6TDW - chains A and H of the 7 polymer chains in the assembly; structure by electron microscopy, 3.80 A resolution.

# Chain A
Protein: ATPTB1
Source organism: Euglena gracilis
Sequence (487 residues; each row starts with the number of its first residue):
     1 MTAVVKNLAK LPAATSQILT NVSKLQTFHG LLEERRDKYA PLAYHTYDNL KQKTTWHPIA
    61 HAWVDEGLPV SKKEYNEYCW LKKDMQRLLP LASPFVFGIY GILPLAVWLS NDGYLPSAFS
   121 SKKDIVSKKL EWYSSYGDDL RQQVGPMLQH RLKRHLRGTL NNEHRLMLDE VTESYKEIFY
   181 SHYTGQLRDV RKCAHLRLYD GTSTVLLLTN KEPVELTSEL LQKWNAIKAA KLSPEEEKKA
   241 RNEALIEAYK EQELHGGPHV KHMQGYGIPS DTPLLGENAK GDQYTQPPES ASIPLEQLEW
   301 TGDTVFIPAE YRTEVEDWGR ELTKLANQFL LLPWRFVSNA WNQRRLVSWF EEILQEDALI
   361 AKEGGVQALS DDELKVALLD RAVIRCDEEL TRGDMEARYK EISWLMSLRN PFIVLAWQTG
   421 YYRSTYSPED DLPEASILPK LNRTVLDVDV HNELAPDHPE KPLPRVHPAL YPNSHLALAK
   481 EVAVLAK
Not modelled in the structure: 1-462

# Chain H
Protein: subunit d
Source organism: Euglena gracilis
Sequence (476 residues; numbered 1 to 476; the number before each row is that of its first residue):
     1 MMRRACRIIR PSHVRGVSGV APTIYLRSKA ALPATSTTDV RPQLYALQRF AKAQLKTATE
    61 AERAAIEADI ARYQEYLDSD LEKLKQDVAE DTAKKQKLIP LLDRYPDVPI EKIPEHANVL
   121 LKKIDACLEI LSKDIGEVTD AEAHEMYFET SKFQILHIYT GCVASFPEGD VPPGAVECLP
   181 GQVIRTKVNG EDVMLEIDEV DPGYQVCWFK PDVPLPENAE ILWSYPYEPT AALPTGTTWE
   241 EGQANVLIPA EPTPEAAVWP PTPVTNVYAP MAEKLALKSN PELKVLFKEA LLQPAKLLPL
   301 DVDYQCSHDR EVVEAKRDRY LTALVEAEQA PPLPFTPDVL QLQLEHNVLK GELIDRLRAL
   361 EYTIVTEQLQ ARLHERRLRG DVIDEWEELD YHPLVRDDTY LAIDFGDPTF GRYIWKLFPH
   421 TDGDEECMFK DTRLDVLPPQ VNPLNAILAQ HTAQTPVHRS LEKRLWTEVR ATAVSE
Not modelled in the structure: 1-16, 126-258, 360-437

# Interface between chain A and chain H
Pairs across the interface (15; chain A residue first):
  Pro464(A) - Val441(H)
  Pro464(A) - Pro443(H)
  Arg465(A) - Glu352(H)
  His467(A) - Leu102(H)
  Ala469(A) - Leu102(H)  hydrophobic
  Ala469(A) - Leu344(H)
  Leu470(A) - Glu345(H)
  Leu470(A) - Val348(H)  hydrophobic
  Leu470(A) - Leu444(H)
  Tyr471(A) - Ile447(H)  hydrophobic
  Pro472(A) - Ile447(H)
  Pro472(A) - Leu448(H)  hydrophobic
  His475(A) - Lys95(H)
  Val482(A) - Lys97(H)
  Val482(A) - Leu98(H)  hydrophobic
Other interface residues (no listed pair), chain A (16 interface residues in all): Leu463, Val466, Leu476, Leu478, Ala479, Leu485, Ala486
Other interface residues (no listed pair), chain H (17 interface residues in all): Asp91, Lys94, Leu101, His451

# In short
Chain A and chain H form an interface of 16 and 17 residues respectively.
Chain A is ATPTB1 and chain H is subunit d, both from Euglena gracilis; the structure, Cryo-EM structure of
Euglena gracilis mitochondrial ATP synthase, peripheral stalk, rotational state 1, was determined by electron
microscopy, deposited together with 6TDU, 6TDV, 6TDX, 6TDY, 6TDZ and 6TE0.
